Entry 4LHU (X-ray diffraction, 2.87 A resolution); this record covers chains A and B of the 4 polymer chains in the assembly.

Chain A:
Protein: Antigen-presenting glycoprotein CD1d
Source organism: Homo sapiens
UniProt: P15813 (CD1D_HUMAN); residues 6-277 here correspond to UniProt positions 24-295 (UniProt number = residue number + 18)
Amino-acid sequence (278 residues; each row starts with the number of its first residue):
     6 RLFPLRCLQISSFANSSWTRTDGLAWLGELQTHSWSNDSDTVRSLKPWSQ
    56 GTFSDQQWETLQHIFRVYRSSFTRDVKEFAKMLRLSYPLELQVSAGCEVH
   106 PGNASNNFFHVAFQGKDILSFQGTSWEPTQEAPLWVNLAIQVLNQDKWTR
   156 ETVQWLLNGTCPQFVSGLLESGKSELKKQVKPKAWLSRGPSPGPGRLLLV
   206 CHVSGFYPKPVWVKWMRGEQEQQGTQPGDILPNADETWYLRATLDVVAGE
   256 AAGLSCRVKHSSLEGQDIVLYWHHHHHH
Disordered / not traced: 278-283
Glycans and other covalent adducts: N-acetylglucosamine (NAG) linked to Asn20, Asn42, Asn163
Sequence notes: expression tag (278-283)
Small-molecule neighbours: pbs-44 (JLS; (15Z)-N-[(2S,3S,4R)-1-(alpha-D-galactopyranosyloxy)-3,4-dihydroxyoctadecan-2-yl]tetracos-15-enamide): Leu10, Cys12, Leu13, Gln14, Gly28, Leu29, Ala30, His38, Trp40, Val47, Trp63, Ile69, Phe70, Val72, Tyr73, Ser76, Phe77, Arg79, Asp80, Val81, Phe84, Leu90, Leu94, Leu96, Val98, Ala100, Phe114, Val116, Phe118, Ile123, Leu124, Trp131, Trp140, Leu148, Asp151, Trp153, Thr154, Thr157, Val158, Leu161, Cys166, Phe169
UniProt features mapped onto this chain:
  - binding site (a D-galactosylceramide): Asp80, Asp151 to Thr154
  - glycosylation (N-linked (GlcNAc...) asparagine): Asn20, Asn42, Asn108, Asn163

Chain B:
Protein: Beta-2-microglobulin
Source organism: Homo sapiens
UniProt: P61769 (B2MG_HUMAN); residues 1-99 here correspond to UniProt positions 21-119 (UniProt number = residue number + 20)
Amino-acid sequence (100 residues; numbered 0 to 99; the number before each row is that of its first residue; numbering starts at 0):
     0 MIQRTPKIQVYSRHPAENGKSNFLNCYVSGFHPSDIEVDLLKNGERIEKV
    50 EHSDLSFSKDWSFYLLYYTEFTPTEKDEYACRVNHVTLSQPKIVKWDRDM
Sequence notes: initiating methionine (0)
UniProt features mapped onto this chain:
  - modified residue: Gln2 (Pyrrolidone carboxylic acid)
  - glycosylation: Ile1 (N-linked (Glc) (glycation) isoleucine), Lys19 (N-linked (Glc) (glycation) lysine), Lys41 (N-linked (Glc) (glycation) lysine), Lys48 (N-linked (Glc) (glycation) lysine), Lys58 (N-linked (Glc) (glycation) lysine), Lys91 (N-linked (Glc) (glycation) lysine), Lys94 (N-linked (Glc) (glycation) lysine)

Interface between chain A and chain B:
Pairs across the interface - 58 pairs, chain A then chain B:
  Arg11(A) with Phe56(B)
  Leu13(A) with Ser55(B); Phe56(B), hydrophobic
  Gln14(A) with Phe56(B)
  Ile15(A) with Phe56(B), hydrophobic; Phe62(B), hydrophobic
  Leu29(A) with Leu54(B); Ser55(B)
  Trp31(A) with Ser55(B), hydrogen bond; Tyr63(B)
  Gln36(A) with Asp53(B)
  Ser39(A) with Asp53(B), hydrogen bond
  Glu95(A) with His31(B), salt bridge; Pro32(B); Ser33(B), hydrogen bond; Phe62(B)
  Gln97(A) with His31(B), hydrogen bond; Phe56(B); Trp60(B), hydrogen bond (side chain-backbone); Phe62(B)
  Val98(A) with Phe56(B)
  Ser99(A) with Trp60(B)
  His115(A) with Trp60(B)
  Ala117(A) with Trp60(B), hydrophobic
  Gln119(A) with Met0(B), hydrogen bond (backbone-backbone); His31(B)
  Gly120(A) with Arg3(B), hydrogen bond (backbone-side chain); His31(B), hydrogen bond (backbone-side chain); Trp60(B)
  Lys121(A) with Met0(B)
  Asp122(A) with Trp60(B), hydrogen bond
  Trp190(A) with Pro14(B), hydrophobic
  Ser192(A) with Met99(B)
  Arg193(A) with Asp98(B); Met99(B)
  Pro195(A) with Met99(B)
  Val205(A) with Met99(B)
  His207(A) with Met99(B), hydrogen bond (side chain-backbone)
  Ser209(A) with Arg12(B), hydrogen bond (side chain-backbone)
  Gly210(A) with Arg12(B)
  Asp234(A) with Lys6(B), salt bridge; Gln8(B), hydrogen bond
  Leu236(A) with Gln8(B); Tyr10(B); Tyr26(B), hydrophobic
  Pro237(A) with Tyr10(B), hydrogen bond (backbone-side chain); Tyr26(B), hydrophobic; Leu65(B)
  Asn238(A) with Tyr10(B); Arg12(B); Asn24(B); Leu65(B)
  Ala239(A) with Leu65(B); Tyr67(B), hydrophobic
  Asp240(A) with Arg12(B), salt bridge
  Thr242(A) with Arg12(B), hydrogen bond
  Tyr244(A) with Tyr10(B), hydrophobic
  Arg246(A) with Met99(B)
Other interface residues (no listed pair), chain A (38 interface residues in all): Ser17, Arg48, Val116
Other interface residues (no listed pair), chain B (27 interface residues in all): His13, Phe22, Asp34, Asp59

In short:
38 residues of chain A and 27 residues of chain B are in contact; the contacts include 14 hydrogen bonds and 3
salt bridges. Among the polar pairs are Glu95(A)-His31(B), Asp234(A)-Lys6(B) and Asp240(A)-Arg12(B). Ligands
of chain A: pbs-44.
Here chain A is Antigen-presenting glycoprotein CD1d and chain B is Beta-2-microglobulin, both from Homo
sapiens. Entry 4LHU (Crystal Structure of 9C2 TCR bound to CD1d) was determined by X-ray diffraction together
with 4LFH from the same study.
